Entry 1XJ3 (X-ray diffraction, 1.90 A resolution); this record covers chain A.

# Chain A
Name: Sensor protein fixL
From: Bradyrhizobium japonicum
Notes: EC 2.7.3.-; fragment: heme domain
Reference sequence: P23222 (FIXL_BRAJA); residue numbers follow UniProt; this construct covers 154-269
Sequence (116 residues; row label = number of the first residue in the row):
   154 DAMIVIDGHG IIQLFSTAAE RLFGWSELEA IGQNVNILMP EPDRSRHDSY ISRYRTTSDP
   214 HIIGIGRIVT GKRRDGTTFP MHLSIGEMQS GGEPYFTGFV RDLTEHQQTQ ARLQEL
Metal / ion sites: heme Fe near H200 (its only coordinating residue here)
Ligand contacts: heme (HEM): I157, I159, V188, L191, M192, D196, H200, Y203, I204, Y207, P213, H214, I215, I216, R220, V222, T223, G224, M234, L236, I238, F249, T250, G251
Swiss-Prot annotation at these positions:
  - binding site (heme): H200
Reported in the primary citation:
  - binding site for heme: I216, R220, L236
  - contacts within the chain: R206-D212

# In short
Ligands of chain A: heme. UniProt lists heme-binding residue H200. The paper reports a binding site for heme
at I216, R220 and L236; contacts within the chain involving R206 and D212.
Chain A is Sensor protein fixL (Bradyrhizobium japonicum); the structure, bjFixLH in unliganded ferrous form,
was determined by X-ray diffraction, deposited together with 1XJ2, 1XJ4 and 1XJ6.
